7W9L - chains A and B of the 3 polymer chains in the assembly; structure by electron microscopy, 3.50 A resolution.

[Chain A]
Protein: Sodium channel protein type 9 subunit alpha
Organism: Homo sapiens
UniProtKB: Q15858 (SCN9A_HUMAN); residue numbers follow UniProt; this construct covers 1-1988
Chain sequence (2031 residues; row label = number of the first residue in the row; numbers below 1 keep their minus sign (Met-42 is residue -42)):
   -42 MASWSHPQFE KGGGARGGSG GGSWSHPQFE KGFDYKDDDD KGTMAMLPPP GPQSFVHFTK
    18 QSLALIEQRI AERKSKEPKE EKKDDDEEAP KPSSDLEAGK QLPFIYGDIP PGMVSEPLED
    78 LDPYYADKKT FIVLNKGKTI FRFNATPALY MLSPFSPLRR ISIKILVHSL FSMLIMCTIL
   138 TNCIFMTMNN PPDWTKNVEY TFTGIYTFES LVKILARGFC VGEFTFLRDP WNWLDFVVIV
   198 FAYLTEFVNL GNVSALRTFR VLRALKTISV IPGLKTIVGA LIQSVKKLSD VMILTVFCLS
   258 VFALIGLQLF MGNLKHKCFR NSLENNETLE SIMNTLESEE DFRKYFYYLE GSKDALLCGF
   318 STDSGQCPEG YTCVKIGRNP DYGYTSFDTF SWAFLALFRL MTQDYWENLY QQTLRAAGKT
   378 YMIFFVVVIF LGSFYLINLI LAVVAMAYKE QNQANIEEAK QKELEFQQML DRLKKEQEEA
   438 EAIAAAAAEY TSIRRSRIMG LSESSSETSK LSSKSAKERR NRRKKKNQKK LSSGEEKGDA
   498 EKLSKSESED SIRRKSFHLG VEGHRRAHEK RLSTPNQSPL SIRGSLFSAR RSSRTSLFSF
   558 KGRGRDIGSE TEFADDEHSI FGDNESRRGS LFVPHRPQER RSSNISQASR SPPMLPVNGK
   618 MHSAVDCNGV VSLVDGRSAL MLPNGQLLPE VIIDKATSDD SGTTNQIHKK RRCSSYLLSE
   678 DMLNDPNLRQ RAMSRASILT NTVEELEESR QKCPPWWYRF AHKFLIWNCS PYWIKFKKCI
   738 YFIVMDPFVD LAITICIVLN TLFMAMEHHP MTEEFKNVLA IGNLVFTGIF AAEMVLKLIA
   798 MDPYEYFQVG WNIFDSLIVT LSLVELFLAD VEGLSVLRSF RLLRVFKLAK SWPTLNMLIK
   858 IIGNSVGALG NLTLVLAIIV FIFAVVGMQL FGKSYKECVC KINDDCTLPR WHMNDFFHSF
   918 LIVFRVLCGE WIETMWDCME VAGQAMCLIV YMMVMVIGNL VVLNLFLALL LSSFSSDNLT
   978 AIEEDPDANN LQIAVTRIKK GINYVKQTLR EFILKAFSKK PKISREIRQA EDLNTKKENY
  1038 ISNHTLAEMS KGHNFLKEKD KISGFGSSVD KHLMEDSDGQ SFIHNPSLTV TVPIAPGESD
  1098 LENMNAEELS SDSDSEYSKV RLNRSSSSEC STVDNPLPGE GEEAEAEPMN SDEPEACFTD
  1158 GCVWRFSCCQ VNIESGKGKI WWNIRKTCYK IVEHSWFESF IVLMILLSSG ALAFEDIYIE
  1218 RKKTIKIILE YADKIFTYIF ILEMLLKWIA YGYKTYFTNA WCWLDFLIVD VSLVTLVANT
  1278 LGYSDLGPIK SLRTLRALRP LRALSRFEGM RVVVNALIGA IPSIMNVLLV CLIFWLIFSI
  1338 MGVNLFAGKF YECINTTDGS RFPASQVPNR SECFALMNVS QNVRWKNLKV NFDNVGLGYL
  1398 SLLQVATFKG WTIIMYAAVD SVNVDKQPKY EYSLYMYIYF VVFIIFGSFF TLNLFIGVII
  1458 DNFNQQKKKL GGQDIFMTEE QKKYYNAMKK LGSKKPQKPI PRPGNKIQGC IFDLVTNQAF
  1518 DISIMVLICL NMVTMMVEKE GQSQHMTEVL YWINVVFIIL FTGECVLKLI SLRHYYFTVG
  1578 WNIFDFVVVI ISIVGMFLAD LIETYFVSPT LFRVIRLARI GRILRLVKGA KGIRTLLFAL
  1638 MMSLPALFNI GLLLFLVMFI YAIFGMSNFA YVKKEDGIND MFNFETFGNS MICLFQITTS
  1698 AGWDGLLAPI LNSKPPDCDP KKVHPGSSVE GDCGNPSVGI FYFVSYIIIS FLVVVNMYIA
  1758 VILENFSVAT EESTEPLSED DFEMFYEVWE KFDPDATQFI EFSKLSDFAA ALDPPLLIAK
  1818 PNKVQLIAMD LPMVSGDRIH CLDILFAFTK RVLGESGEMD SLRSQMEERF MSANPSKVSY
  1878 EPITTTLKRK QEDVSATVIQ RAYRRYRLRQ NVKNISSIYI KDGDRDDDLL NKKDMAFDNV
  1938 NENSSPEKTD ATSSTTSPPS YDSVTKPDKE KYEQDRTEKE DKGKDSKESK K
Unresolved in the structure: -42 to 7, 35-46, 436-727, 1015-1174, 1892-1988
Disulfides: Cys275-Cys324, Cys315-Cys330, Cys897-Cys903, Cys935-Cys944, Cys1350-Cys1370, Cys1715-Cys1730
Glycans and other covalent adducts: N-acetylglucosamine (NAG) linked to Asn283, Asn1352, Asn1366, Asn1375
Differences from the reference sequence: expression tag (-42 to 0); engineered mutation Lys406 (Glu in Q15858)
Residues lining bound ligands:
  - 9Z9 ((3beta,14beta,17beta,25R)-3-[4-methoxy-3-(methoxymethyl)butoxy]spirost-5-en): Leu398, Ala402, Lys406, Gln410, Leu960, Phe963, Leu964, Leu967, Leu968, Leu1449, Ile1453, Ile1457, Tyr1755, Ile1759, Phe1763
  - 1-O-octadecyl-sn-glycero-3-phosphocholine (LPE), molecule 1: Ile250, Val253, Phe254, Ser257, Met1522, Met1529, Leu1623, Gly1626
  - 1-O-octadecyl-sn-glycero-3-phosphocholine (LPE), molecule 2: Asp320, Lys376, Thr377, Met379, Val383, Gly1648, Phe1652, Met1655, Asn1686, Met1688, Phe1692
  - 1-O-octadecyl-sn-glycero-3-phosphocholine (LPE), molecule 3: Phe387, Glu1305, Thr1475, Glu1477, Gln1478, Tyr1481, Met1485, Leu1641, Pro1642, Leu1644, Phe1645, Met1754
  - 1-O-octadecyl-sn-glycero-3-phosphocholine (LPE), molecule 4: Leu759, Met763, His765, Phe772
  - 1-O-octadecyl-sn-glycero-3-phosphocholine (LPE), molecule 5: Trp1178, Trp1179, Arg1182, Tyr1250
  - 1-O-octadecyl-sn-glycero-3-phosphocholine (LPE), molecule 6: Leu1203, Ser1206, Gly1207, Ala1210, Phe1211, Lys1219, Ala1300, Phe1304, Met1307, Leu1649, Leu1653, Phe1684
  - 1-O-octadecyl-sn-glycero-3-phosphocholine (LPE), molecule 7: Asp1213, Tyr1215, Arg1218, Thr1683, Phe1684, Gly1685
  - 1-O-octadecyl-sn-glycero-3-phosphocholine (LPE), molecule 8: Asn1256, Ala1257, Trp1258, Leu1261, Leu1292, Leu1295, Leu1298, Leu1301, Arg1308, Val1311, Asn1312
  - 1-O-octadecyl-sn-glycero-3-phosphocholine (LPE), molecule 9: Leu1295, Leu1298, Leu1301, Val1311, Leu1650, Leu1653, Val1654, Ile1657, Tyr1658, Phe1661, Val1735, Phe1738, Tyr1739, Ser1742, Ile1746
  - 1-O-octadecyl-sn-glycero-3-phosphocholine (LPE), molecule 10: Tyr1481, Ala1484, Met1485, Met1638, Leu1641
  - 1-O-octadecyl-sn-glycero-3-phosphocholine (LPE), molecule 11: Ser1710, Pro1733, Ser1734, Ile1737, Phe1738, Val1741, Ser1742, Ile1745
  - phosphatidyl serine (P5S; O-[(R)-{[(2R)-2,3-bis(octadecanoyloxy)propyl]oxy}(hydroxy)phosphoryl]-L-serine), molecule 1: Leu388, Gly1489, Ser1490, Lys1492, Gly1577, Trp1578, Phe1581, Leu1621, Val1624, Arg1631, Leu1634, Phe1635, Leu1637, Met1638, Leu1641
  - phosphatidyl serine (P5S), molecule 2: Trp1178, Trp1179, Arg1182, Tyr1186, Leu1242, Trp1245, Ile1246, Ala1247, Tyr1248, Gly1249, Tyr1250, Lys1251, Thr1252
  - phosphatidyl serine (P5S), molecule 3: Ile1567, His1571, Phe1574
Swiss-Prot annotation at these positions:
  - site (Is directly targeted by the spider protoxin-II): Glu822, Asp827
  - modified residue: Ser1490 (Phosphoserine)
  - glycosylation (N-linked (GlcNAc...) asparagine): Asn209, Asn283, Asn1352, Asn1366, Asn1375
  - natural variant: Gln10 (Q10R: In PERYTHM), Ile62 (I62V: Found in a patient with febrile seizures; uncertain significance), Pro149 (P149Q: Found in a patient with febrile seizures; uncertain significance), Phe216 (F216S: In PERYTHM), Ser241 (S241T: In PERYTHM), Asn395 (N395K: In PERYTHM), Asn641 (N641Y: Found in patients with febrile seizures plus; uncertain significance), Cys710 (C710Y: Found in a patient with severe myoclonic epilepsy in infancy; uncertain significance), Ile859 (I859T: In PERYTHM), Leu869 (L869F: In PERYTHM; L869H: In PERYTHM), Arg907 (R907Q: In CIP), Arg1007 (R1007C: In PEXPD), 11 further natural variant entries in UniProt
  - mutagenesis: Glu764 (E764Q: 5-fold less blocked by the spider huwentoxin-IV), Ile778 (I778A: 5-fold less inhibited by the spider protoxin-II), Glu822 (E822A: No change in inhibition (IC(50)) by the spider protoxin-II, but has a significant impact on channel activation by shifiting the V(50) towart 0 mV when targeted by protoxin-II ...), Leu823 (L823A: 9-fold less inhibited by the spider protoxin-II), Phe824 (F824A: 4-fold less inhibited by the spider protoxin-II; F824C: Less inhibited by the spider protoxin-II), Leu825 (L825A: No change in inhibition by the spider protoxin-II; L825C: 19-fold less blocked by the spider huwentoxin-IV), Ala826 (A826L: 8-fold less inhibited by the spider protoxin-II), Asp827 (D827A: 13-fold less blocked by the spider huwentoxin-IV, 3-fold less inhibited by the spider protoxin-II, and has a significant impact on channel activation by shifiting the V(50) towart 0 mV when ...), Glu829 (E829C: 400-fold less blocked by the spider huwentoxin-IV), Thr1409 to Ile1410 (Important increase in inhibition by saxitoxin and little increase in inhibition by tetrodotoxin), Ser1490 (S1490A: Abolishes stimulation by agents that stimulate PKC activity; S1490D/E: Increases current amplitude), Asp1597 (D1597A: Decrease of the inhibition of fast inactivation produced by scorpion alpha-toxins CvIV4 and AaH2 on this channel), 2 further mutagenesis entries in UniProt

[Chain B]
Protein: Sodium channel subunit beta-1
Organism: Homo sapiens
UniProtKB: Q07699 (SCN1B_HUMAN); numbering as in UniProt (aligned over 1-218)
Chain sequence (218 residues; row label = number of the first residue in the row):
     1 MGRLLALVVG AALVSSACGG CVEVDSETEA VYGMTFKILC ISCKRRSETN AETFTEWTFR
    61 QKGTEEFVKI LRYENEVLQL EEDERFEGRV VWNGSRGTKD LQDLSIFITN VTYNHSGDYE
   121 CHVYRLLFFE NYEHNTSVVK KIHIEVVDKA NRDMASIVSE IMMYVLIVVL TIWLVAEMIY
   181 CYKKIAAATE TAAQENASEY LAITSESKEN CTGVQVAE
Unresolved in the structure: 1-19, 193-218
Disulfides: Cys21-Cys43, Cys40-Cys121
Glycans and other covalent adducts: N-acetylglucosamine (NAG) linked to Asn93, Asn110, Asn114, Asn135
Residues lining bound ligands: 1-O-octadecyl-sn-glycero-3-phosphocholine (LPE): Val175, Met178, Ile179, Tyr182
Swiss-Prot annotation at these positions:
  - glycosylation (N-linked (GlcNAc...) asparagine): Asn93, Asn110, Asn114, Asn135
  - natural variant: Asp25 (D25N: Found in a patient with idiopathic childhood epilepsy), Arg85 (R85H: In ATFB13), Glu87 (E87Q: Found in a patient with non-specific cardiac conduction defects), Ile106 (I106T: In DEE52; uncertain significance), Cys121 (C121W: In GEFSP1), Arg125 (R125C: In DEE52; R125L: In GEFSP1), Asp153 (D153N: In ATFB13)

[Interface between chain A and chain B]
Residue-residue contacts - 56 pairs, chain A then chain B:
  Asn278(A) with Tyr132(B)
  Ser279(A) with Tyr132(B)
  Arg300(A) with Glu130(B), salt bridge
  Tyr304(A) with Glu48(B), hydrogen bond; Phe129(B), hydrophobic
  Leu306(A) with Glu48(B)
  Leu313(A) with Arg46(B)
  Gln323(A) with Arg45(B); Arg46(B)
  Cys324(A) with Arg45(B)
  Pro325(A) with Arg46(B); Phe129(B), hydrophobic
  Glu326(A) with Leu127(B); Phe129(B); Thr136(B), hydrogen bond
  Gly327(A) with Tyr132(B), hydrogen bond (backbone-side chain); His134(B)
  Tyr328(A) with Phe129(B), hydrophobic; Tyr132(B), hydrophobic
  Arg372(A) with Arg46(B)
  Ile1177(A) with Tyr182(B)
  Asn1180(A) with Tyr182(B)
  Lys1183(A) with Ile185(B)
  Thr1184(A) with Met178(B); Tyr182(B)
  Lys1187(A) with Ile185(B)
  Ile1188(A) with Glu177(B)
  His1191(A) with Glu177(B), salt bridge
  Ile1214(A) with Val22(B), hydrophobic
  Tyr1215(A) with Val22(B), hydrophobic
  Glu1217(A) with Val24(B)
  Arg1218(A) with Glu23(B), hydrogen bond (side chain-backbone)
  Lys1220(A) with Glu27(B)
  Ile1224(A) with Asp153(B); Ser159(B)
  Tyr1228(A) with Arg152(B); Ser159(B); Met163(B), hydrophobic
  Lys1231(A) with Met163(B)
  Ile1232(A) with Met163(B), hydrophobic; Leu166(B), hydrophobic; Ile167(B), hydrophobic
  Tyr1235(A) with Ile167(B), hydrophobic; Thr171(B)
  Ile1236(A) with Leu170(B), hydrophobic
  Leu1243(A) with Leu174(B), hydrophobic
  Asp1677(A) with Arg46(B), salt bridge
  Glu1682(A) with Gly20(B), hydrogen bond (side chain-backbone)
  His1721(A) with Gly20(B)
  Pro1722(A) with Cys21(B), hydrophobic; Val22(B); Gln102(B); Asp103(B)
  Gly1723(A) with Val22(B); Ile41(B); Asp103(B)
Other interface residues (no listed pair), chain A (46 interface residues in all): Arg277, Lys301, Tyr305, Ile1181, Phe1197, Thr1221, Leu1239, Tyr1668, Lys1671
Other interface residues (no listed pair), chain B (41 interface residues in all): Asp25, Ser47, Arg125, Asn131, Val138, Ala155, Ser156, Glu160, Trp173, Cys181

[Summary]
46 residues of chain A face 41 of chain B across their interface; the contacts include 5 hydrogen bonds and 3
salt bridges. Polar contacts include Arg300(A)-Glu130(B), His1191(A)-Glu177(B) and Asp1677(A)-Arg46(B). Chain
A binds 3 copies of phosphatidyl serine, compound 9Z9 and 11 copies of
1-O-octadecyl-sn-glycero-3-phosphocholine.
Here chain A is Sodium channel protein type 9 subunit alpha and chain B is Sodium channel subunit beta-1, both
from Homo sapiens. Entry 7W9L (Cryo-EM structure of human Nav1.7(E406K)-beta1-beta2 complex) was determined by
electron microscopy, deposited together with 7W9K, 7W9M, 7W9P and 7W9T.
